Entry 5XB1 (electron microscopy, 3.00 A resolution); this record covers chains E and Q of the 24 polymer chains in the assembly.

== Chain E (and Q) ==
Molecule: Ferritin heavy chain
Organism: Homo sapiens
Notes: EC 1.16.3.1; chain Q of this document is another copy of the same molecule, construct and numbering; everything in this record applies to it too
UniProt: P02794 (FRIH_HUMAN); numbering as in UniProt (aligned over 1-160)
Chain sequence (160 residues; row label = number of the first residue in the row):
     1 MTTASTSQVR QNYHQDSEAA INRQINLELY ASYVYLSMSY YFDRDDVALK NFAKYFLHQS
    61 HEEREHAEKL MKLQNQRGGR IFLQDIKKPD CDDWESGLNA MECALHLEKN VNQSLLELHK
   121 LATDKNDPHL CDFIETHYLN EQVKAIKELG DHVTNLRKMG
Disordered / not traced: 1-5
UniProt features mapped onto this chain:
  - binding site (Fe cation): Glu28, Glu63, His66, Glu108, Gln142
  - site: Arg23 (Essential for association with cargo receptor NCOA4)
  - modified residue: Met1 (N-acetylmethionine), Thr2 (N-acetylthreonine)
  - mutagenesis: Arg23 (R23A: Abrogates interaction with NCOA4. Fails to localize to punctate lysosomal structures), Glu28 (E28A: Reduces iron binding and oxidation rate; when associated with Q-87), Lys87 (K87Q: Reduces iron binding and oxidation rate; when associated with A-28. No effect on iron binding but the oxidation rate is severely reduced; when associated with A-108), Glu108 (E108A: No effect on iron binding but the oxidation rate is severely reduced; when associated with Q-87)

== Interface between chain E and chain Q ==
Contacting residue pairs (44):
  Ser7(E) with Asp45(Q), hydrogen bond
  Val9(E) with Asp45(Q)
  Leu29(E) with Tyr33(Q), hydrophobic
  Tyr33(E) with Leu29(Q), hydrophobic; Leu83(Q); Gln84(Q), hydrogen bond (side chain-backbone)
  Ser37(E) with Leu83(Q)
  Tyr40(E) with Glu68(Q); Met71(Q), hydrophobic; Asn75(Q), hydrogen bond (backbone-side chain)
  Asp43(E) with Asn75(Q), hydrogen bond
  Arg44(E) with Asn75(Q); Arg80(Q)
  Asp45(E) with Ser7(Q), hydrogen bond; Val9(Q); Arg80(Q), salt bridge
  His61(E) with Glu68(Q), salt bridge
  Arg64(E) with Ser32(Q); Leu36(Q); Ser60(Q), hydrogen bond; His61(Q); Arg64(Q)
  Glu68(E) with Tyr40(Q); His61(Q), salt bridge
  Met71(E) with Tyr40(Q), hydrophobic
  Asn75(E) with Tyr40(Q), hydrogen bond (side chain-backbone); Asp43(Q), hydrogen bond; Arg44(Q)
  Arg80(E) with Arg44(Q); Asp45(Q), salt bridge
  Leu83(E) with Tyr33(Q); Ser37(Q); Lys88(Q)
  Gln84(E) with Tyr33(Q), hydrogen bond (backbone-side chain); Lys88(Q), hydrogen bond
  Asp85(E) with Ile86(Q); Lys87(Q); Lys88(Q), hydrogen bond (side chain-backbone)
  Ile86(E) with Asp85(Q); Ile86(Q), hydrogen bond (backbone-backbone)
  Lys87(E) with Asp85(Q)
  Lys88(E) with Leu83(Q); Gln84(Q), hydrogen bond; Asp85(Q), hydrogen bond (backbone-side chain)
Other interface residues (no listed pair), chain E (27 interface residues in all): Gln8, Leu36, Asp46, Leu57, Lys72, Ile81
Other interface residues (no listed pair), chain Q (29 interface residues in all): Gln8, Asp46, Leu57, Lys72, Ile81

== Overview ==
27 residues of chain E face 29 of chain Q across their interface; the contacts include 14 hydrogen bonds and 4
salt bridges. Polar pairs include Asp45(E)-Arg80(Q), His61(E)-Glu68(Q) and Ser7(E)-Asp45(Q). From UniProt: 5
Fe cation-binding residues and 4 mutagenesis sites on chain E.
Chain E and chain Q are both Ferritin heavy chain (Homo sapiens); the structure, human ferritin mutant -
E-helix deletion, was determined by electron microscopy (same publication as 5YI5).
